PDB entry 7ETJ | electron microscopy, 4.00 A resolution | chains m and C of the 23 polymer chains in the assembly

== Chain m ==
Molecule: Triplex capsid protein 1
From: Human cytomegalovirus
UniProtKB: Q6RXH2 (Q6RXH2_HCMV); residues 1-290 here = UniProt positions 1-290
Amino-acid sequence (290 residues; numbered 1 to 290; the number before each row is that of its first residue):
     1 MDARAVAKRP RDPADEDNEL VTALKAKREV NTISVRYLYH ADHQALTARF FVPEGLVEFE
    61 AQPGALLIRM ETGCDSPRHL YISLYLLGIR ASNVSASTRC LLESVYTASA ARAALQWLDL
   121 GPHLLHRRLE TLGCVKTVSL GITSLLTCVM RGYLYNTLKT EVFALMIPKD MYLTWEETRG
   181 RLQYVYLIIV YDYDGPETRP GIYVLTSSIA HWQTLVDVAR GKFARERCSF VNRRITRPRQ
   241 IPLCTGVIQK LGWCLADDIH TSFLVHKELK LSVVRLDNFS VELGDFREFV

== Chain C ==
Molecule: Major capsid protein
From: Human cytomegalovirus
UniProtKB: A0A1U8QPG3 (A0A1U8QPG3_HCMV); numbering as in UniProt (aligned over 1-1370)
Amino-acid sequence (1370 residues; row label = number of the first residue in the row):
     1 MENWSALELL PKVGIPTDFL THVKTSAGEE MFEALRIYYG DDPERYNIHF EAIFGTFCNR
    61 LEWVYFLTSG LAAAAHAIKF HDLNKLTTGK MLFHVQVPRV ASGAGLPTSR QTTIMVTKYS
   121 EKSPITIPFE LSAACLTYLR ETFEGTILDK ILNVEAMHTV LRALKNTADA MERGLIHSFL
   181 QTLLRKAPPY FVVQTLVENA TLARQALNRI QRSNILQSFK AKMLATLFLL NRTRDRDYVL
   241 KFLTRLAEAA TDSILDNPTT YTTSSGAKIS GVMVSTANVM QIIMSLLSSH ITKETVSAPA
   301 TYGNFVLSPE NAVTAISYHS ILADFNSYKA HLTSGQPHLP NDSLSQAGAH SLTPLSMDVI
   361 RLGEKTVIME NLRRVYKNTD TKDPLERNVD LTFFFPVGLY LPEDRGYTTV ESKVKLNDTV
   421 RNALPTTAYL LNRDRAVQKI DFVDALKTLC HPVLHEPAPC LQTFTERGPP SEPAMQRLLE
   481 CRFQQEPMGG AARRIPHFYR VRREVPRTVN EMKQDFVVTD FYKVGNITLY TELHPFFDFT
   541 HCQENSETVA LCTPRIVIGN LPDGLAPGPF HELRTWEIME HMRLRPPPDY EETLRLFKTT
   601 VTSPNYPELC YLVDVLVHGN VDAFLLIRTF VARCIVNMFH TRQLLVFAHS YALVTLIAEH
   661 LADGALPPQL LFHYRNLVAV LRLVTRISAL PGLNNGQLAE EPLSAYVNAL HDHRLWPPFV
   721 THLPRNMEGV QVVADRQPLN PANIEARHHG VSDVPRLGAM DADEPLFVDD YRATDDEWTL
   781 QKVFYLCLMP AMTNNRACGL GLNLKTLLVD LFYRPAFLLM PAATAVSTSG TTSKESTSGV
   841 TPEDSIAAQR QAVGEMLTEL VEDVATDAHT PLLQACRELF LAVQFVGEHV KVLEVRAPLD
   901 HAQRQGLPDF ISRQHVLYNG CCVVTAPKTL IEYSLPVPFH RFYSNPTICA ALSDDIKRYV
   961 TEFPHYHRHD GGFPLPTAFA HEYHNWLRSP FSRYSATCPN VLHSVMTLAA MLYKISPVSL
  1021 VLQTKAHIHP GFALTAVRTD TFEVDMLLYS GKSCTSVIIN NPIVTKEERD ISTTYHVTQN
  1081 INTVDMGLGY TSNTCVAYVN RVRTDMGVRV QDLFRVFPMN VYRHDEVDRW IRHAAGVERP
  1141 QLLDTETISM LTFGSMSERN AAATVHGQKA ACELILTPVT MDVNYFKIPN NPRGRASCML
  1201 AVDPYDTEAA TKAIYDHREA DAQTFAATHN PWASQAGCLS DVLYNTRHRE RLGYNSKFYS
  1261 PCAQYFNTEE IIAANKTLFK TIDEYLLRAK DCIRGDTDTQ YVCVEGTEQL IENPCRLTQE
  1321 ALPILSTTTL ALMETKLKGG AGAFATSETH FGNYVVGEII PLQQSMLFNS
Unresolved in the structure: 15-29, 39-41, 824-844

== Chain m / chain C interface ==
Contacting residue pairs (45; chain m residue first):
  E19(m) with L136(C); L139(C); R140(C), salt bridge; K1066(C), salt bridge
  L20(m) with L164(C), hydrophobic
  T22(m) with R140(C)
  A23(m) with V160(C), hydrophobic
  A26(m) with M157(C), hydrophobic
  K27(m) with M157(C); H158(C); L161(C)
  E29(m) with L161(C)
  N31(m) with L164(C); K165(C)
  T32(m) with N1061(C), hydrogen bond (backbone-side chain); P1062(C)
  I33(m) with T167(C); P1062(C), hydrophobic; V1064(C), hydrophobic
  S34(m) with N1061(C), hydrogen bond; P1062(C), hydrogen bond (backbone-backbone); V1064(C)
  L38(m) with V1064(C); K1066(C); Y1075(C), hydrophobic
  Y39(m) with I1063(C), hydrophobic; V1064(C), hydrogen bond (backbone-backbone); T1065(C); K1066(C), hydrogen bond (backbone-backbone)
  H40(m) with T1065(C); K1066(C)
  T72(m) with E1146(C)
  G73(m) with E1146(C), hydrogen bond (backbone-side chain)
  C74(m) with E1146(C), hydrogen bond (backbone-side chain); M1150(C), hydrophobic
  D75(m) with M1150(C)
  S76(m) with M1150(C)
  P77(m) with M1150(C); F1153(C), hydrophobic
  W117(m) with E1146(C), hydrogen bond (side chain-backbone); S1149(C), hydrogen bond; M1150(C)
  L120(m) with T1145(C); E1146(C)
  I142(m) with E1305(C)
Other interface residues (no listed pair), chain m (28 interface residues in all): L24, V35, Y37, R49, S109
Other interface residues (no listed pair), chain C (29 interface residues in all): F129, A168, H1076, V1077, T1147, T1152

== Summary ==
The interface between chain m and chain C involves 28 residues on one side and 29 on the other; the contacts
include 9 hydrogen bonds and 2 salt bridges. Polar contacts include E19(m)-R140(C), E19(m)-K1066(C) and
T32(m)-N1061(C).
Here chain m is Triplex capsid protein 1 and chain C is Major capsid protein, both from Human cytomegalovirus.
Entry 7ETJ (C5 portal vertex in the partially-enveloped virion capsid) was determined by electron microscopy,
deposited together with 7ET2, 7ET3, 7ETM and 7ETO.
